Entry 3X40 (X-ray diffraction, 1.85 A resolution); this record covers chain A.

# Chain A
Protein: Phenylethylamine oxidase
From: Arthrobacter globiformis
Notes: EC 1.4.3.21
Reference sequence: P46881 (PAOX_ARTGO); residues 9-628 here = UniProt positions 9-628
Amino-acid sequence (620 residues; each row starts with the number of its first residue):
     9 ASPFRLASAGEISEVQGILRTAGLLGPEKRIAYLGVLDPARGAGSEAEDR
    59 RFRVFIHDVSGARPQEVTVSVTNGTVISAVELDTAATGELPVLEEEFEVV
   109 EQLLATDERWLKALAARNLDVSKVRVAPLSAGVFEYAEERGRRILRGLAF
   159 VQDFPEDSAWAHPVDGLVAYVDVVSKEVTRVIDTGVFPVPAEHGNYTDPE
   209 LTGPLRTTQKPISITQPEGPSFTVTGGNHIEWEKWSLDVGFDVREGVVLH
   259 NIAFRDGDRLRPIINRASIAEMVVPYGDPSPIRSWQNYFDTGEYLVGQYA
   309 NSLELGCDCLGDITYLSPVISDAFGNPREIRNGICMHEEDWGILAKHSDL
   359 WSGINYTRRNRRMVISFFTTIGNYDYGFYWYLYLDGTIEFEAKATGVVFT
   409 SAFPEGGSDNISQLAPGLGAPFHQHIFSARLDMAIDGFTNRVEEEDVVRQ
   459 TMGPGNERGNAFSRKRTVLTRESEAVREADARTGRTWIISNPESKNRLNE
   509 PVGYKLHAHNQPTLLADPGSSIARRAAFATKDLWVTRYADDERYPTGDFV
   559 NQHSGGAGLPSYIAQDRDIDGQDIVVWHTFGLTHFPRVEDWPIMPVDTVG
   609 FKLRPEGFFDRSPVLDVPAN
Modified residues: Tyr382 (2-hydroxy-5-{[(1E)-2-phenylethylidene]amino}-L-tyrosine; 2TY)
Cystine bridges: Cys317-Cys343
Bound ions: Na+ site 1: Ala93, Ala94 (shared with 1 residue of chain B); Cu ion: His431, His433, His592 (together with chloride ion); Na+ site 2: Asp440, Met441, Asp581, Ile582
What the authors report for this chain:
  - catalytic residues: Asp298 (citing earlier work)

# In short
The Na+ site 1 is built by Ala93 and Ala94. His431, His433 and His592 form the Cu ion site. The paper reports
the catalytic residue Asp298.
Chain A is Phenylethylamine oxidase (Arthrobacter globiformis); the structure, Copper amine oxidase from
Arthrobacter globiformis: Product Schiff-base form produced by anaerobic reduction in the presence ..., was
determined by X-ray diffraction, deposited together with 3X3X, 3X3Y, 3X3Z, 3X41 and 3X42.
